PDB entry 4KU5 | X-ray diffraction, 2.17 A resolution | chains A and B

[Chain A (and B)]
Molecule: 3-oxoacyl-[ACP] synthase III
Organism: Xanthomonas campestris pv. campestris
Notes: chain B of this document is another copy of the same molecule, construct and numbering; everything in this record applies to it too
UniProt: Q8PDX2 (Q8PDX2_XANCP); residues 21-358 here correspond to UniProt positions 1-338 (UniProt number = residue number - 20)
Chain sequence (358 residues; numbered 1 to 358; the number before each row is that of its first residue):
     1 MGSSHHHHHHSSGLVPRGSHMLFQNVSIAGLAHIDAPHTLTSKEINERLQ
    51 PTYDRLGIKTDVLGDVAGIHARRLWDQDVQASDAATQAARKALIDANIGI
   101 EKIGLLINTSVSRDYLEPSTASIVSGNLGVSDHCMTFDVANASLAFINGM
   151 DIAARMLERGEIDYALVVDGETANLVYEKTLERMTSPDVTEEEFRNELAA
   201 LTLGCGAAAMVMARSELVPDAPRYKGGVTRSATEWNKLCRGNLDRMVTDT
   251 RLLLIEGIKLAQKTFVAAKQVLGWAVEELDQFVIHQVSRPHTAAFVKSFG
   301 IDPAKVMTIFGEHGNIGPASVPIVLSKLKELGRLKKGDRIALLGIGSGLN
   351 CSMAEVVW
Disordered / not traced: 1-19 (chain B: 1-21)
Sequence notes: initiating methionine (1); expression tag (2-20); engineered mutation Ser143 (Cys123 in Q8PDX2)
Swiss-Prot annotation at these positions:
  - active site: Glu117 (Proton acceptor)
  - binding site (Mn(2+)): His38, Asp76
  - site: His285 (Important for activity)

[Interface between chain A and chain B]
Pairs across the interface (95):
  Met21(A) - Arg159(B)  hydrogen bond (backbone-side chain)
  Met21(A) - Gly160(B)
  Met21(A) - Glu161(B)
  Leu22(A) - Arg159(B)  hydrogen bond (backbone-side chain)
  Phe23(A) - Arg159(B)
  Val111(A) - Leu116(B)
  Val111(A) - Glu117(B)
  Arg113(A) - Leu116(B)
  Arg113(A) - Ala140(B)
  Tyr115(A) - Arg240(B)
  Tyr115(A) - Gly241(B)
  Tyr115(A) - Asn242(B)
  Leu116(A) - Val111(B)
  Leu116(A) - Arg113(B)
  Leu116(A) - Gly241(B)  hydrogen bond (backbone-backbone)
  Leu116(A) - Asn242(B)  hydrogen bond (backbone-side chain)
  Leu116(A) - Leu243(B)
  Glu117(A) - Cys239(B)  hydrogen bond
  Glu117(A) - Arg240(B)
  Glu117(A) - Gly241(B)  hydrogen bond (backbone-backbone)
  Glu117(A) - Met246(B)
  Glu117(A) - Ser347(B)  hydrogen bond
  Pro118(A) - Asn236(B)
  Pro118(A) - Cys239(B)
  Pro118(A) - Arg240(B)
  Pro118(A) - Ser347(B)
  Ser119(A) - Ala140(B)
  Ser119(A) - Asn141(B)  hydrogen bond
  Ser122(A) - Asn141(B)
  Ser122(A) - Thr233(B)
  Ser122(A) - Asn236(B)
  Ser122(A) - Gly348(B)
  Ser122(A) - Asn350(B)  hydrogen bond
  Ile123(A) - Asn236(B)
  Ser125(A) - Thr233(B)
  Gly126(A) - Thr233(B)
  Val130(A) - Thr233(B)
  Ser131(A) - Ser231(B)  hydrogen bond (backbone-side chain)
  Asp132(A) - Arg230(B)
  Asp132(A) - Ser231(B)  hydrogen bond (backbone-backbone)
  Asp132(A) - Lys263(B)  salt bridge
  His133(A) - Arg230(B)  hydrogen bond
  Cys134(A) - Ser231(B)  hydrogen bond (backbone-side chain)
  Met135(A) - Thr229(B)
  Thr136(A) - Asn141(B)  hydrogen bond (backbone-side chain)
  Thr136(A) - Asn350(B)  hydrogen bond
  Phe137(A) - Ala140(B)
  Phe137(A) - Asn141(B)
  Phe137(A) - Asn148(B)
  Phe137(A) - Ile152(B)  hydrophobic
  Asp138(A) - Val139(B)
  Asp138(A) - Ala140(B)  hydrogen bond (backbone-backbone)
  Val139(A) - Phe137(B)  hydrophobic
  Val139(A) - Asp138(B)
  Ala140(A) - Ser119(B)
  Ala140(A) - Phe137(B)
  Ala140(A) - Asp138(B)  hydrogen bond (backbone-backbone)
  Asn141(A) - Ser119(B)
  Asn141(A) - Thr136(B)  hydrogen bond (side chain-backbone)
  Asn141(A) - Phe137(B)
  Ala142(A) - Glu117(B)
  Arg155(A) - Met156(B)
  Arg155(A) - Glu161(B)  salt bridge
  Met156(A) - Arg155(B)
  Glu158(A) - Arg159(B)  salt bridge
  Glu161(A) - Arg155(B)  salt bridge
  Arg230(A) - Asp132(B)
  Arg230(A) - His133(B)  hydrogen bond
  Ser231(A) - Ser131(B)  hydrogen bond (side chain-backbone)
  Ser231(A) - Asp132(B)  hydrogen bond (backbone-backbone)
  Ser231(A) - Cys134(B)  hydrogen bond (side chain-backbone)
  Thr233(A) - Ser122(B)
  Thr233(A) - Ser125(B)
  Thr233(A) - Gly126(B)
  Thr233(A) - Val130(B)
  Asn236(A) - Pro118(B)
  Asn236(A) - Ser122(B)
  Asn236(A) - Ile123(B)
  Asn236(A) - Gly126(B)
  Cys239(A) - Glu117(B)
  Cys239(A) - Pro118(B)
  Arg240(A) - Tyr115(B)
  Arg240(A) - Glu117(B)
  Arg240(A) - Ile123(B)
  Gly241(A) - Tyr115(B)
  Gly241(A) - Leu116(B)  hydrogen bond (backbone-backbone)
  Gly241(A) - Glu117(B)  hydrogen bond (backbone-backbone)
  Asn242(A) - Asp114(B)
  Asn242(A) - Tyr115(B)
  Asn242(A) - Leu116(B)  hydrogen bond (side chain-backbone)
  Leu243(A) - Leu116(B)
  Lys263(A) - Asp132(B)  salt bridge
  Ser347(A) - Glu117(B)  hydrogen bond
  Ser347(A) - Pro118(B)
  Asn350(A) - Thr136(B)
Interface residues without a listed pair, chain A (48 interface residues in all): Asn148, Ile152, Arg159, Thr229, Gly348
Interface residues without a listed pair, chain B (52 interface residues in all): Leu22, Phe23, Met135, Ala142, Glu158, Glu234, Lys237

[Summary]
The interface between chain A and chain B involves 48 residues on one side and 52 on the other, with 26
hydrogen bonds and 5 salt bridges. Polar pairs include Asp132(A)-Lys263(B), Arg155(A)-Glu161(B) and
Glu158(A)-Arg159(B).
Chain A and chain B are both 3-oxoacyl-[ACP] synthase III (Xanthomonas campestris pv. campestris); the
structure, Crystal Structures of C143S Xanthomonas campestris OleA with Bound Lauric Acid and Lauroyl-CoA, was
determined by X-ray diffraction, deposited together with 4KTI, 4KTM, 4KU2 and 4KU3.
